8ALT - chains A and B; structure by X-ray diffraction, 1.40 A resolution.

Chain A:
Molecule: 14-3-3 protein sigma
Organism: Homo sapiens
UniProtKB: P31947 (1433S_HUMAN); numbering as in UniProt (aligned over 1-231)
Sequence (236 residues; each row starts with the number of its first residue; numbers below 1 keep their minus sign (Gly-4 is residue -4)):
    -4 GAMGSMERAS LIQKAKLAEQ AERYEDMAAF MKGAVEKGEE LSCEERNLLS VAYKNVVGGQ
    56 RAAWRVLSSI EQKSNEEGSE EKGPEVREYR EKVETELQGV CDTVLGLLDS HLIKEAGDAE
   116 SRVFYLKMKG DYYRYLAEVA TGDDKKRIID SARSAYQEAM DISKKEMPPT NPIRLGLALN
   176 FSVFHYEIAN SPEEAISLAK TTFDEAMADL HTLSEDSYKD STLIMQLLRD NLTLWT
Differences from the reference sequence: expression tag (-4 to 0)
Swiss-Prot annotation at these positions:
  - site (Interaction with phosphoserine on interacting protein): Arg56, Arg129
  - modified residue (Phosphoserine): Ser5, Ser74
Covalently attached groups: compound MU9 linked to Cys38
Ion coordination: Mg2+ site 1 near Glu2 (its only coordinating residue here); Mg2+ site 2 near Glu39 (its only coordinating residue here); Mg2+ site 3 near Glu89 (its only coordinating residue here)
Ligand contacts: MU9 (2-chloranyl-N-[[1-[1-[(4-chlorophenyl)amino]-4,4-bis(fluoranyl)cyclohexyl]carbonylpiperidin-4-yl]methyl]ethanamide): Glu39, Arg41, Asn42, Phe119, Lys122, Pro167, Ile168, Gly171, Leu172, Leu218, Ile219

Chain B:
Molecule: Estrogen receptor
UniProtKB: P03372 (ESR1_HUMAN); numbering as in UniProt (aligned over 591-595)
Sequence (5 residues; row label = number of the first residue in the row):
   591 FPATV
Modified / non-standard residues: Thr594 (phosphothreonine; TPO)
Reported in the primary citation:
  - post-translational modification sites: Thr594 (citing earlier work)

Interface between chain A and chain B:
Pairs across the interface (20):
  Lys49(A) with Thr594(B); Val595(B)
  Arg56(A) with Thr594(B)
  Arg60(A) with Phe591(B)
  Lys122(A) with Val595(B), hydrogen bond (side chain-backbone)
  Arg129(A) with Thr594(B)
  Tyr130(A) with Thr594(B)
  Gly171(A) with Val595(B)
  Leu174(A) with Ala593(B); Thr594(B); Val595(B), hydrophobic
  Asn175(A) with Thr594(B); Val595(B), hydrogen bond (side chain-backbone)
  Val178(A) with Pro592(B), hydrophobic; Ala593(B); Thr594(B)
  Leu222(A) with Val595(B), hydrophobic
  Asn226(A) with Pro592(B); Ala593(B), hydrogen bond (side chain-backbone)
  Trp230(A) with Pro592(B), hydrophobic
Other interface residues (no listed pair), chain A (16 interface residues in all): Asp126, Glu182, Leu229

Summary:
The interface between chain A and chain B involves 16 residues on one side and 5 on the other, with 3 hydrogen
bonds. Among the polar pairs are Lys122(A)-Val595(B), Asn175(A)-Val595(B) and Asn226(A)-Ala593(B). Covalently
linked compound MU9: at Cys38(A). From the paper: a modification site at Thr594(B).
Here chain A is 14-3-3 protein sigma (Homo sapiens) and chain B is Estrogen receptor. Entry 8ALT (Small
molecular stabilizer for ERalpha and 14-3-3 (1075311)) was determined by X-ray diffraction together with 8AI0,
8ALR, 8ALV, 8ALW, 8AM7, 8AOY and 32 further entries from the same study.
